PDB entry 7KHA | electron microscopy, 3.13 A resolution | chains A and J of the 12 polymer chains in the assembly

Chain A:
Protein: CRISPR-associated protein, CT1134 family
Source organism: Desulfovibrio vulgaris (strain Hildenborough / ATCC 29579 / DSM 644 / NCIMB 8303)
UniProtKB: Q72WF9 (Q72WF9_DESVH); residues 8-227 here = UniProt positions 8-227
Sequence (220 residues; numbered 8 to 227; the number before each row is that of its first residue):
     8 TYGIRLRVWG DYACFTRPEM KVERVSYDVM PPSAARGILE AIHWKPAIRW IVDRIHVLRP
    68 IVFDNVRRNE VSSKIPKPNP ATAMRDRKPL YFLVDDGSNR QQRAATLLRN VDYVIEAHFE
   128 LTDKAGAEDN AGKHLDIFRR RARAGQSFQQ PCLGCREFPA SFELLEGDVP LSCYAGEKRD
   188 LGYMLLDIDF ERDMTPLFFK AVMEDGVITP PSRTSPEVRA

Chain J:
Molecule: 45-nt RNA strand
Source organism: Desulfovibrio vulgaris str. Hildenborough
Sequence (45 nucleotides; row label = number of the first residue in the row):
     1 UGGAUUGAAA CGCCAUGCUC AGGCUGGCGA GUGCGCCACU CAUCA

How chain A and chain J interact:
Pairs across the interface - 47 pairs, chain A then chain J:
  Thr-23(A) / U5(J)  sugar contact
  Thr-23(A) / U6(J)  hydrogen bond to the phosphate
  Arg-24(A) / U5(J)  hydrogen bond to the sugar
  Pro-25(A) / U5(J)  sugar contact
  Lys-28(A) / U5(J)  sugar contact
  Lys-28(A) / U6(J)  salt bridge to the phosphate
  Arg-31(A) / U6(J)  salt bridge to the phosphate
  Arg-31(A) / A9(J)  base contact
  Ser-40(A) / A4(J)  phosphate contact
  Ser-40(A) / U5(J)  hydrogen bond to the phosphate
  Ala-41(A) / A4(J)  base contact
  Ala-41(A) / U5(J)  phosphate contact
  Arg-43(A) / G2(J)  base contact
  Arg-43(A) / G3(J)  base contact
  Gly-44(A) / A4(J)  base contact
  Ile-45(A) / A4(J)  base contact
  Glu-47(A) / U1(J)  base contact
  Glu-47(A) / G2(J)  base contact
  Ala-48(A) / A4(J)  base contact
  His-50(A) / U1(J)  base contact
  Trp-51(A) / U1(J)  base contact
  Trp-51(A) / G2(J)  base contact
  Lys-52(A) / U1(J)  base contact
  Pro-53(A) / U1(J)  sugar contact
  Arg-75(A) / C11(J)  phosphate contact
  Asn-76(A) / A9(J)  hydrogen bond to the sugar
  Asn-76(A) / A10(J)  hydrogen bond to the base
  Asn-76(A) / C11(J)  hydrogen bond to the sugar
  Glu-77(A) / A9(J)  base contact
  Val-78(A) / A9(J)  hydrogen bond to the base
  Lys-81(A) / A8(J)  base contact
  Asp-102(A) / A10(J)  base contact
  Arg-107(A) / A10(J)  salt bridge to the phosphate
  Gln-109(A) / C11(J)  base contact
  Arg-110(A) / A9(J)  hydrogen bond to the base
  Arg-148(A) / U1(J)  base contact
  Phe-155(A) / U1(J)  stacking on the base
  Gln-157(A) / A4(J)  base contact
  Pro-158(A) / A4(J)  base contact
  Cys-159(A) / A4(J)  hydrogen bond to the base
  Gly-161(A) / A4(J)  sugar contact
  Cys-162(A) / G7(J)  phosphate contact
  Arg-163(A) / G7(J)  hydrogen bond to the phosphate
  Leu-192(A) / U5(J)  base contact
  Ile-195(A) / U5(J)  phosphate contact
  Phe-197(A) / G3(J)  stacking on the base
  Thr-202(A) / U5(J)  hydrogen bond to the base
Other interface residues (no listed pair), chain A (44 interface residues in all): Pro-38, Ile-49, Arg-56, Val-101, Leu-160, Asp-194, Arg-220

Summary:
Chain A and chain J form an interface of 44 and 11 residues respectively; the contacts include 11 hydrogen
bonds, 3 salt bridges and 2 aromatic stacking contacts. Among the polar pairs are Asn-76(A)/A10(J),
Val-78(A)/A9(J) and Arg-110(A)/A9(J).
Here chain A is CRISPR-associated protein, CT1134 family (Desulfovibrio vulgaris (strain Hildenborough / ATCC
29579 / DSM 644 / NCIMB 8303)) and chain J is a 45-nt RNA strand (Desulfovibrio vulgaris str. Hildenborough).
Entry 7KHA (Cryo-EM Structure of the Desulfovibrio vulgaris Type I-C Apo Cascade) was determined by electron
microscopy.
